9D5J - chains B and D of the 4 polymer chains in the assembly; structure by X-ray diffraction, 2.80 A resolution.

[Chain B]
Protein: Isoform 4 of Double-stranded RNA-specific editase 1
Organism: Homo sapiens
Notes: EC 3.5.4.37
UniProtKB: P78563 (RED1_HUMAN), isoform P78563-4; residues 215-701 here correspond to UniProt positions 243-729 (UniProt number = residue number + 28)
Amino-acid sequence (487 residues; row label = number of the first residue in the row):
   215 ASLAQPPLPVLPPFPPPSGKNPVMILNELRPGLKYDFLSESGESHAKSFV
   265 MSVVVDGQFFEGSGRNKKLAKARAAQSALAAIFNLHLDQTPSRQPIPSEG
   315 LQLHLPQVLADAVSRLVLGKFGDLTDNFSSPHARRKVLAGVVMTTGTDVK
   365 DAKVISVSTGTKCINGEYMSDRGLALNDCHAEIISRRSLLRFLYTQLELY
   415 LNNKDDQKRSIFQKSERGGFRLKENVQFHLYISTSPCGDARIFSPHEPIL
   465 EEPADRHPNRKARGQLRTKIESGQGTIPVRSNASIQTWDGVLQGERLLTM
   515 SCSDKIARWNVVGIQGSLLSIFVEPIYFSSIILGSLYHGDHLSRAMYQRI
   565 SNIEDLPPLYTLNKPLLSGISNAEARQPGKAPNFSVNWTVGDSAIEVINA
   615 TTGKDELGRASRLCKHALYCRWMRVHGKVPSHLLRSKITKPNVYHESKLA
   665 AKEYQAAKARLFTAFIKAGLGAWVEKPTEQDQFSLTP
Not modelled in the structure: 215-234, 464-475, 701
Construct notes: engineered mutation Gln-488 (Glu516 in P78563)
Metal / ion sites: Zn2+: His-394, Cys-451, Cys-516
Ligand contacts: inositol hexakisphosphate (IHP): Asn-391, Asp-392, Ile-397, Arg-400, Arg-401, Thr-513, Lys-519, Arg-522, Gly-530, Ser-531, Lys-629, Tyr-658, Lys-662, Tyr-668, Gln-669, Lys-672, Trp-687, Val-688, Glu-689, Lys-690, Gln-694, Asp-695

[Chain D]
Molecule: RNA Bottom Strand containing deoxyinosine complementary to a guanosine adjacent to the target site
Sequence (32 nucleotides; row label = number of the first residue in the row):
     1 CGUAGCUAUCAGAGCCCCCCIGCAUCGCGAGC

[Chain B / chain D interface]
Contacting residue pairs - 11 pairs, chain B then chain D:
  Asn-235(B) / A8(D)  hydrogen bond to the sugar
  Asn-235(B) / U9(D)  phosphate contact
  Val-237(B) / A8(D)  sugar contact
  Met-238(B) / A8(D)  sugar contact
  Asn-241(B) / U7(D)  sugar contact
  Glu-257(B) / C17(D)  hydrogen bond to the sugar
  Glu-257(B) / C18(D)  sugar contact
  Ser-258(B) / C18(D)  hydrogen bond to the sugar
  Ser-258(B) / C19(D)  sugar contact
  His-259(B) / C19(D)  hydrogen bond to the sugar
  Lys-285(B) / A8(D)  salt bridge to the phosphate
Interface residues without a listed pair, chain B (9 interface residues in all): Lys-282

[Summary]
9 residues of chain B face 6 of chain D across their interface; the contacts include 4 hydrogen bonds and 1
salt bridge. Among the polar pairs are Asn-235(B)/A8(D), Glu-257(B)/C17(D) and Ser-258(B)/C18(D). Chain B
binds inositol hexakisphosphate. His-394(B), Cys-451(B) and Cys-516(B) coordinate Zn2+.
Here chain B is Isoform 4 of Double-stranded RNA-specific editase 1 (Homo sapiens) and chain D is RNA Bottom
Strand containing deoxyinosine complementary to a guanosine adjacent to the target site. Entry 9D5J (Human
Adenosine Deaminase Acting on dsRNA (ADAR2-RD) bound to dsRNA containing deoxyinosine at the -1 position ...)
was determined by X-ray diffraction, deposited together with 9D5K.
